6VW0 - chains C and P of the 10 polymer chains in the assembly; structure by electron microscopy, 3.59 A resolution.

Chain C:
Protein: DNA-directed RNA polymerase subunit beta
From: Mycobacterium tuberculosis
Notes: EC 2.7.7.6
UniProt: V9Z879 (V9Z879_MYCTX); residues 7-1178 here correspond to UniProt positions 1-1172 (UniProt number = residue number - 6)
Chain sequence (1179 residues; numbered 7 to 1185; the number before each row is that of its first residue):
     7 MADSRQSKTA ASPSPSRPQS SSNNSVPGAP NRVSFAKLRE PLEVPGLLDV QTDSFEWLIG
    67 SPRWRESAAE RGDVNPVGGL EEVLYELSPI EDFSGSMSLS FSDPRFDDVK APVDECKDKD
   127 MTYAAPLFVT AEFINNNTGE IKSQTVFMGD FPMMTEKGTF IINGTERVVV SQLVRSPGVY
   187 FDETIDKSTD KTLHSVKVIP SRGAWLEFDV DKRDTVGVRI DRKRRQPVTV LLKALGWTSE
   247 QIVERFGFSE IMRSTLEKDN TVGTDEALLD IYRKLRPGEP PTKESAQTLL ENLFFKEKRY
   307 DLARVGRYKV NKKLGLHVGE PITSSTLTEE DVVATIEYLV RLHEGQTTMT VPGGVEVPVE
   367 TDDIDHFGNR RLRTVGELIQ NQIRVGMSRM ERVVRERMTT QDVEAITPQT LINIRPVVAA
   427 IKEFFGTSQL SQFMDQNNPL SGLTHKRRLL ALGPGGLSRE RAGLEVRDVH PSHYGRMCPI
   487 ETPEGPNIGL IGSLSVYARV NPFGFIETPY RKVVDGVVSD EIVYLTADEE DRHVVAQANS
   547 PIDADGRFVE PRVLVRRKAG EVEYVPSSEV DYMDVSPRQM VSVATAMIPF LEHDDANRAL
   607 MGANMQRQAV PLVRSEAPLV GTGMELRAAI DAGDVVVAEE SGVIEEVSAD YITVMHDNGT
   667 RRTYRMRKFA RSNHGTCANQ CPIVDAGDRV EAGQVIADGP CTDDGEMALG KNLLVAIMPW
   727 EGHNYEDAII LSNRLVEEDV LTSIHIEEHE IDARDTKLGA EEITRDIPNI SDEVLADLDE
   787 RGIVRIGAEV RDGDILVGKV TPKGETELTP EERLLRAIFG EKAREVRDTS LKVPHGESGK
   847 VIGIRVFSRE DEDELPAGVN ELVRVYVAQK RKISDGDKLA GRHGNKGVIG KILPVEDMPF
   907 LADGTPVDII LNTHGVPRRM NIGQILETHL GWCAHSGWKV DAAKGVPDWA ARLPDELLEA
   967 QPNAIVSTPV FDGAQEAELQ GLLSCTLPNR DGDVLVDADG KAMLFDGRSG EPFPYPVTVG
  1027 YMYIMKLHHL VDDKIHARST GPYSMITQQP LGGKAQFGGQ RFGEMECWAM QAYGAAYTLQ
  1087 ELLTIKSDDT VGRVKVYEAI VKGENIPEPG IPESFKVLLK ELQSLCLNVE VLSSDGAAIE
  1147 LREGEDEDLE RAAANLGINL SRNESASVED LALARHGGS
Not modelled in the structure: 7-29, 1141-1185
Differences from the reference sequence: engineered mutation Leu-456 (Ser450 in V9Z879); expression tag (1179-1185)
From the paper describing this entry:
  - mutagenesis - S456L: decreased binding to Rif

Chain P:
Molecule: 90-nt DNA strand
From: Mycobacterium tuberculosis
Sequence (90 nucleotides; row label = number of the first residue in the row):
    65 CGTGCTTGTT TCCGCCCGCT TCGGGGCAAC CCTGCCAGTC TAATACAAAT CCGGCAATGG
   125 AGTCAAGACC AGGTTCGGTC ATCCATAGCC
Not modelled in the structure: 65-76, 142-154

How chain C and chain P interact:
Pairs across the interface (12):
  Lys-218(C) with DT85(P), salt bridge to the phosphate
  Arg-230(C) with DC86(P), sugar contact
  Arg-421(C) with DG102(P), phosphate contact; DT103(P), salt bridge to the phosphate; DC104(P), base contact
  Glu-466(C) with DA92(P), base contact
  Gly-1059(C) with DT97(P), phosphate contact
  Lys-1060(C) with DT97(P), hydrogen bond to the phosphate
  Ala-1061(C) with DG98(P), phosphate contact
  Arg-1067(C) with DC95(P), salt bridge to the phosphate; DC96(P), phosphate contact
  Met-1071(C) with DC94(P), sugar contact
Interface residues without a listed pair, chain C (16 interface residues in all): Arg-219, Arg-403, Asp-1039, Lys-1040, Gln-1062, Gly-1065, Gln-1066
Interface residues without a listed pair, chain P (13 interface residues in all): DG87, DC99

In short:
Chain C and chain P form an interface of 16 and 13 residues respectively, with 1 hydrogen bond and 3 salt
bridges. Polar pairs include Lys-1060(C)/DT97(P), Lys-218(C)/DT85(P) and Arg-421(C)/DT103(P). From the paper:
S456L of chain C reduces binding to Rif.
Here chain C is DNA-directed RNA polymerase subunit beta and chain P is a 90-nt DNA strand, both from
Mycobacterium tuberculosis. Entry 6VW0 (Mycobacterium tuberculosis RNAP S456L mutant open promoter complex)
was determined by electron microscopy together with 6VVS, 6VVT, 6VVV, 6VVX, 6VVY and 6VVZ from the same study.
